Entry 7FJ1 (electron microscopy, 4.43 A resolution (low resolution: residue-level contacts below are approximate; hydrogen-bond / salt-bridge calls are withheld)); this record covers chains U and g of the 51 polymer chains in the assembly.

# Chain U (and g)
Molecule: Major capsid protein
Source organism: Suid alphaherpesvirus 1
Notes: chain g of this document is another copy of the same molecule, construct and numbering; everything in this record applies to it too
UniProt: G3G8T2 (G3G8T2_9ALPH); numbering as in UniProt (aligned over 1-1330)
Sequence (1330 residues; numbered 1 to 1330; the number before each row is that of its first residue):
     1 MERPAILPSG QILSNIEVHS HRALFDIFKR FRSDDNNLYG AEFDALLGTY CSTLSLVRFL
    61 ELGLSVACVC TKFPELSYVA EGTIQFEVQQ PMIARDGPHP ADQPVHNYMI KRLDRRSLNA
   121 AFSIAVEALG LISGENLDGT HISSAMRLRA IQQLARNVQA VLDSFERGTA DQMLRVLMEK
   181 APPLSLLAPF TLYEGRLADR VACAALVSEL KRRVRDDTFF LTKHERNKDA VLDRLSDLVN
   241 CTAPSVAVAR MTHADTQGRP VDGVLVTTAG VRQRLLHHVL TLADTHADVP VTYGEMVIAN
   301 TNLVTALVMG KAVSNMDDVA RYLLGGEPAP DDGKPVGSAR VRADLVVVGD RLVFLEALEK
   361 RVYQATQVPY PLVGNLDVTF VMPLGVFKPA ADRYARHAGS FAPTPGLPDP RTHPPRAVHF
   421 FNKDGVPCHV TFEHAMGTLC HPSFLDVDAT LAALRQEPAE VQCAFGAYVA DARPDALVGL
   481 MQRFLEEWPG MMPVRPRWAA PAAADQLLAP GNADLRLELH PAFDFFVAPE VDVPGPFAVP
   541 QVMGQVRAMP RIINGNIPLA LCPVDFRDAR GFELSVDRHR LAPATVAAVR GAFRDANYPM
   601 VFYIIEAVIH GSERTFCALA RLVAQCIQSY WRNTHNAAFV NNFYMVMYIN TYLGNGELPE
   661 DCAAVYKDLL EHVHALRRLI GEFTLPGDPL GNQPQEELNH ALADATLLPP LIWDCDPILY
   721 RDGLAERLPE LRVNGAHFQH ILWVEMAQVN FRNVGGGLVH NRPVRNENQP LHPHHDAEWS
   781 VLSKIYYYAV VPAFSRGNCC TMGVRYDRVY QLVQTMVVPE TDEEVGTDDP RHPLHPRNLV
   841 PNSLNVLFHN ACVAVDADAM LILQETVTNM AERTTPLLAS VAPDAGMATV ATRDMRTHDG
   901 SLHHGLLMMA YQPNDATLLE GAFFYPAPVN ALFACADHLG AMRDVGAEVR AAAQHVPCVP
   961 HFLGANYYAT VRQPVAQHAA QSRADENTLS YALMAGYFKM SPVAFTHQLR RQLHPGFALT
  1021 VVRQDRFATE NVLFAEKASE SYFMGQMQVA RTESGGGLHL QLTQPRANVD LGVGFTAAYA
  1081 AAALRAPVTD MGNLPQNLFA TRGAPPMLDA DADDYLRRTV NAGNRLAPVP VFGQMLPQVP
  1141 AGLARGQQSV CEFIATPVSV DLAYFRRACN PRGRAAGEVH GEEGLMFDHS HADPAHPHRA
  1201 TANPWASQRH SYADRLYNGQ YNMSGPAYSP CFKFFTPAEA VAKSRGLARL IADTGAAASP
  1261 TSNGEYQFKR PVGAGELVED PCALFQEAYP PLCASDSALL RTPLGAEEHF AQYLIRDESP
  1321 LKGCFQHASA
Unresolved in the structure: 1-2, 327-336, 1324-1330 (chain g: 1-2, 327-336, 1055, 1324-1330)

# Chain U / chain g interface
Contacting residue pairs (59; chain U residue first):
  Y78(U) with D138(g); I142(g)
  Q85(U) with R3(g); A5(g)
  E87(U) with P8(g); I12(g)
  V88(U) with V18(g)
  Q90(U) with E17(g); R30(g)
  Q103(U) with R32(g)
  P104(U) with R32(g); S33(g)
  V105(U) with F31(g)
  H106(U) with R30(g); F31(g)
  N107(U) with V18(g); K29(g); R30(g)
  Y108(U) with P4(g); F28(g); K29(g); F31(g); L38(g)
  M109(U) with V18(g); F25(g); I27(g); F28(g)
  I110(U) with F25(g); D26(g); I27(g)
  K111(U) with F25(g)
  R112(U) with D26(g)
  F190(U) with H21(g)
  G195(U) with S20(g)
  L197(U) with S20(g)
  P244(U) with L13(g); S14(g)
  S245(U) with I12(g); L13(g)
  V246(U) with I12(g)
  A247(U) with Q11(g); L13(g)
  A299(U) with H141(g)
  L303(U) with H141(g)
  L307(U) with A145(g)
  N315(U) with L7(g); P8(g); S9(g)
  V319(U) with I6(g)
  Y322(U) with I6(g)
  V1073(U) with I12(g); S14(g); I16(g)
  G1074(U) with H21(g); L24(g)
  F1075(U) with L24(g)
  R1245(U) with R22(g)
  G1246(U) with R22(g)
  R1249(U) with A23(g)
Interface residues without a listed pair, chain U (41 interface residues in all): E75, A243, I298, D318, G1072, L1247, A1248
Interface residues without a listed pair, chain g (36 interface residues in all): G10, T140, S143

# Overview
41 residues of chain U face 36 of chain g across their interface.
Both chains are Major capsid protein (Suid alphaherpesvirus 1). Entry 7FJ1 (Cryo-EM structure of pseudorabies
virus C-capsid) was determined by electron microscopy, deposited together with 7FJ3.
